Entry 8AHC (X-ray diffraction, 1.50 A resolution); this record covers chain A.

[Chain A]
Name: Bromodomain-containing protein 9
From: Homo sapiens
Reference sequence: Q9H8M2 (BRD9_HUMAN), isoform Q9H8M2-1; numbering as in UniProt (aligned over 14-134)
Chain sequence (123 residues; row label = number of the first residue in the row):
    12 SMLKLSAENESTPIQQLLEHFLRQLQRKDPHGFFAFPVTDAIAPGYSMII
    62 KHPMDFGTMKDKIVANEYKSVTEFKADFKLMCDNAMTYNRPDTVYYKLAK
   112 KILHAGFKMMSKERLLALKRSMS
Disordered / not traced: 12-21
Differences from the reference sequence: expression tag (12-13)
Ligand contacts: M2O ([2,6-dimethoxy-4-(1,2,5-trimethyl-6-oxidanylidene-pyridin-3-yl)phenyl]methyl-dimethyl-azanium): H42, G43, F44, F45, F47, P48, V49, I53, A54, Y57, A96, Y99, N100, Y106

[In short]
Chain A binds compound M2O.
Chain A is Bromodomain-containing protein 9 (Homo sapiens); the structure, Crystal structure of the BRD9
bromodomain with BI-7189, was determined by X-ray diffraction, deposited together with 8AG2.
